PDB entry 4X66 | X-ray diffraction, 3.45 A resolution | chains A and P of the 23 polymer chains in the assembly

# Chain A
Molecule: 16S rRNA
Organism: Thermus thermophilus HB8
Sequence (1522 nucleotides; each row starts with the number of its first residue; note: 42 numbers in that range are skipped by the numbering (no residue carries them; nothing is unmodelled there); a row labelled like 190A-190L holds insertion residues (190A, then the next letters in order); numbering starts at 0):
     0 UUUGUUGGAG AGUUUGAUCC UGGCUCAGGG UGAACGCUGG CGGCGUGCCU AAGACAUGCA
    60 AGUCGUGCGG G
    73 CCGCGGGGUU UU
    88 ACUCCG
    95 UGGUC
   101 AGCGGCGGAC GGGUGAGUAA CGCGUGGGU
  129A G
   130 ACCUACCCGG AAGAGGGGGA CAACCCGGGG AAACUCGGGC UAAUCCCCCA UGUGGACCCG
   190 C
190A-190L CCCUUGGGGUGU
   191 GUCCAAAGGG CUUU
   216 GCCCGCUUCC GGAUGGGCCC GCGUCCCAUC AGCUAGUUGG UGGGGUAAUG GCCCACCAAG
   276 GCGACGACGG GUAGCCGGUC UGAGAGGAUG GCCGGCCACA GGGGCACUGA GACACGGGCC
   336 CCACUCCUAC GGGAGGCAGC AGUUAGGAAU CUUCCGCAAU GGGCGCAAGC CUGACGGAGC
   396 GACGCCGCUU GGAGGAAGAA GCCCUUCGGG GUGUAAACUC CUGAA
   442 CCCGGGACGA AACCCCCGAC GA
   474 GGGGACUGAC GGUACCGGG
   494 GUAAUAGCGC CGGCCAACUC CGUGCCAGCA GCCGCGGUAA UACGGAGGGC GCGAGCGUUA
   554 CCCGGAUUCA CUGGGCGUAA AGGGCGUGUA GGCGGCCUGG GGCGUCCCAU GUGAAAGACC
   614 ACGGCUCAAC CGUGGGGGAG CGUGGGAUAC GCUCAGGCUA GACGGUGGGA GAGGGUGGUG
   674 GAAUUCCCGG AGUAGCGGUG AAAUGCGCAG AUACCGGGAG GAACGCCGAU GGCGAAGGCA
   734 GCCACCUGGU CCACCCGUGA CGCUGAGGCG CGAAAGCGUG GGGAGCAAAC CGGAUUAGAU
   794 ACCCGGGUAG UCCACGCCCU AAACGAUGCG CGCUAGGUCU CUGGGUCU
   848 CCUGGGGGCC GAAGCUAACG CGUUAAGCGC GCCGCCUGGG GAGUACGGCC GCAAGGCUGA
   908 AACUCAAAGG AAUUGACGGG GGCCCGCACA AGCGGUGGAG CAUGUGGUUU AAUUCGAAGX
   968 AACGCGAAGA ACCUUACCAG GCCUUGACAU GCUAGG
 1003A G
  1004 AACCCGGGUG AAAGCCUGGG GUGCCCC
1030A-1030D GCGA
  1031 GGGGAGCCCU AGCACAGGUG CUGCAUGGCC GUCGUCAGCU CGUGCCGUGA GGUGUUGGGU
  1091 UAAGUCCCGC AACGAGCGCA ACCCCCGCCG UUAGUUGCCA GCGGUUCGGC CGGGCACUCU
  1151 AACGGGACUG CCCGCGAAA
  1171 GCGGGAGGAA GGAGGGGACG ACGUCUGGUC AGCAUGGCCC UUACGGCCUG GGCGACACAC
  1231 GUGCUACAAU GCCCACUACA AAGCGAUGCC ACCCGGCAAC GGGGAGCUAA UCGCAAAAAG
  1291 GUGGGCCCAG UUCGGAUUGG GGUCUGCAAC CCGACCCCAU GAAGCCGGAA UCGCUAGUAA
  1351 UCGCGGAUCA G
 1361A C
  1362 CAUGCCGCGG UGAAUACGUU CCCGGGCCUU GUACACACXG CCXGUXACGC CAUGGGAGCG
  1422 GGCUCUACCC GAAGUCGCCG GG
  1446 AGCCUACGGG
  1459 CAGGCGCCGA GGGUAGGGCC CGUGACUGGG GCGAAGUCGU AACAAGGUAG CUGUACCGGA
  1519 AGGUGCGGCU GGAUCCACUC CUUUCU
Disordered / not traced: 0-4, 1534-1538
Modified positions: PSU (pseudouridine-5'-monophosphate) at position 516, 7MG (7N-methyl-8-hydroguanosine-5'-monophosphate) at position 527, M2G (N2-dimethylguanosine-5'-monophosphate) at position 966, 5MC (5-methylcytidine-5'-monophosphate) at position 967, 2MG (2N-methylguanosine-5'-monophosphate) at position 1207, 5MC (5-methylcytidine-5'-monophosphate) at position 1400, 4OC (4n,o2'-methylcytidine-5'-monophosphate) at position 1402, 5MC (5-methylcytidine-5'-monophosphate) at position 1404, 5MC (5-methylcytidine-5'-monophosphate) at position 1407, UR3 (3-methyluridine-5'-monophoshate) at position 1498, MA6 (6N-dimethyladenosine-5'-monophoshate) at position 1518, MA6 (6N-dimethyladenosine-5'-monophoshate) at position 1519, PSU (pseudouridine-5'-monophosphate) at position 1540, PSU (pseudouridine-5'-monophosphate) at position 1541
Sequence notes: conflict C1534 (A132811 in 55771382), A1535 (C132812 in 55771382)
Metal / ion sites: Mg2+ site 1: U5, G6 (shared with 1 residue of chain D); Mg2+ site 2: U12, G22; K+ site 1 near U14 (its only coordinating residue here); Mg2+ site 3 near G21 (its only coordinating residue here); Mg2+ site 4 near G28 (its only coordinating residue here); Mg2+ site 5 near U37 (its only coordinating residue here); Mg2+ site 6: G46, G394; Mg2+ site 7 near C48 (its only coordinating residue here); Mg2+ site 8 near A53 (its only coordinating residue here); Mg2+ site 9: G61, U62; Mg2+ site 10: G70, U98; Mg2+ site 11: U83, C1543; 97 more Mg2+ sites not listed; 14 more K+ sites not listed
Residues lining bound ligands:
  - paromomycin (PAR), molecule 1: G31, C47, C48, A50, A51, G52, A53, G113, U114, G115, A353, C355, A356, U358, U359, A360, G361, U365, C366
  - paromomycin (PAR), molecule 2: G567, G568, C569, G570, G575, G821, C862, U863, G874, C875, C879
  - paromomycin (PAR), molecule 3: G610, A611, C613, A614, A622, C623, C624, G625, U626
  - paromomycin (PAR), molecule 4: G661, G662, A663, G664, A665, G666, G667, U740, G741, G742, U743
  - paromomycin (PAR), molecule 5: U669, G670, G671, U672, G673, G714, A715, A716, C717, C805, C806
  - paromomycin (PAR), molecule 6: 5MC_1404, G1405, U1406, 5MC_1407, A1408, C1409, G1489, C1490, G1491, A1492, A1493, G1494, U1495, C1496

# Chain P
Name: 30S ribosomal protein S16
Organism: Thermus thermophilus (strain HB8 / ATCC 27634 / DSM 579)
Reference sequence: Q5SJH3 (RS16_THET8); residue numbers follow UniProt; this construct covers 1-84
Amino-acid sequence (84 residues; each row starts with the number of its first residue):
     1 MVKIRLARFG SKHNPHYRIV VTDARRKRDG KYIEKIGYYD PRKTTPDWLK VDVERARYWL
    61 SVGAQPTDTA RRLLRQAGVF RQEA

# How chain A and chain P interact
Pairs across the interface - 88 pairs, chain A then chain P:
  C43(A) - Lys12(P)  phosphate contact
  C43(A) - His13(P)  phosphate contact
  G44(A) - Ser11(P)  phosphate contact
  G44(A) - Lys12(P)  salt bridge to the phosphate
  C110(A) - Arg25(P)  hydrogen bond to the sugar
  G111(A) - Arg25(P)  sugar contact
  G112(A) - Lys27(P)  phosphate contact
  A134(A) - Met1(P)  base contact
  A134(A) - Arg25(P)  base contact
  C135(A) - Met1(P)  hydrogen bond to the base
  C136(A) - Met1(P)  sugar contact
  C136(A) - Gly63(P)  hydrogen bond to the sugar
  C136(A) - Gln65(P)  hydrogen bond to the phosphate
  C137(A) - Ser61(P)  hydrogen bond to the sugar
  C137(A) - Gly63(P)  sugar contact
  G227(A) - Val62(P)  hydrogen bond to the base
  A228(A) - Val2(P)  sugar contact
  A228(A) - Tyr58(P)  sugar contact
  A228(A) - Trp59(P)  sugar contact
  A228(A) - Val62(P)  sugar contact
  U229(A) - Asp23(P)  hydrogen bond to the sugar
  U229(A) - Ile33(P)  sugar contact
  U229(A) - Trp59(P)  phosphate contact
  G230(A) - Arg25(P)  sugar contact
  G309(A) - Lys27(P)  phosphate contact
  G309(A) - Gly30(P)  phosphate contact
  G310(A) - Arg26(P)  phosphate contact
  G310(A) - Lys27(P)  salt bridge to the phosphate
  G310(A) - Gly30(P)  phosphate contact
  G310(A) - Lys31(P)  hydrogen bond to the sugar
  C311(A) - Arg26(P)  salt bridge to the phosphate
  A374(A) - Tyr17(P)  hydrogen bond to the sugar
  U375(A) - Leu6(P)  hydrogen bond to the sugar
  U375(A) - Tyr17(P)  sugar contact
  U375(A) - Arg28(P)  hydrogen bond to the base
  U375(A) - Thr69(P)  hydrogen bond to the phosphate
  G376(A) - Arg5(P)  hydrogen bond to the phosphate
  G376(A) - Leu6(P)  hydrogen bond to the phosphate
  G376(A) - Arg28(P)  sugar contact
  G376(A) - Thr67(P)  hydrogen bond to the phosphate
  G377(A) - Lys3(P)  salt bridge to the phosphate
  G377(A) - Arg5(P)  salt bridge to the phosphate
  G377(A) - Ala24(P)  sugar contact
  C390(A) - Arg28(P)  hydrogen bond to the phosphate
  G391(A) - Arg8(P)  phosphate contact
  G391(A) - Arg28(P)  salt bridge to the phosphate
  G392(A) - Arg8(P)  salt bridge to the phosphate
  G392(A) - Lys12(P)  phosphate contact
  G392(A) - His13(P)  salt bridge to the phosphate
  A393(A) - Lys12(P)  salt bridge to the phosphate
  A393(A) - His13(P)  salt bridge to the phosphate
  C449(A) - Arg42(P)  hydrogen bond to the base
  G450(A) - Pro15(P)  sugar contact
  G450(A) - Pro41(P)  sugar contact
  G450(A) - Lys43(P)  salt bridge to the phosphate
  A452(A) - Lys43(P)  salt bridge to the phosphate
  A452(A) - Arg72(P)  hydrogen bond to the phosphate
  A453(A) - Asp68(P)  hydrogen bond to the sugar
  A453(A) - Arg72(P)  sugar contact
  C454(A) - Asp68(P)  sugar contact
  G462(A) - Gln82(P)  base contact
  A463(A) - Arg75(P)  salt bridge to the phosphate
  A463(A) - Phe80(P)  sugar contact
  A463(A) - Arg81(P)  sugar contact
  A463(A) - Gln82(P)  hydrogen bond to the sugar
  A463(A) - Glu83(P)  hydrogen bond to the sugar
  G474(A) - Arg75(P)  salt bridge to the phosphate
  G474(A) - Arg81(P)  salt bridge to the phosphate
  G474(A) - Glu83(P)  sugar contact
  A607(A) - Lys31(P)  base contact
  A608(A) - Arg18(P)  hydrogen bond to the phosphate
  A608(A) - Tyr32(P)  hydrogen bond to the sugar
  A609(A) - Arg18(P)  salt bridge to the phosphate
  G617(A) - Asn14(P)  base contact
  G617(A) - Thr44(P)  sugar contact
  C623(A) - Ser11(P)  sugar contact
  C624(A) - Phe9(P)  phosphate contact
  C624(A) - Gly10(P)  phosphate contact
  C624(A) - Ser11(P)  sugar contact
  C624(A) - Asn14(P)  sugar contact
  C624(A) - His16(P)  sugar contact
  G625(A) - Phe9(P)  phosphate contact
  G625(A) - Gly10(P)  phosphate contact
  G625(A) - His16(P)  sugar contact
  U626(A) - Arg18(P)  salt bridge to the phosphate
  U626(A) - Tyr38(P)  sugar contact
  G627(A) - Lys35(P)  salt bridge to the phosphate
  G627(A) - Lys50(P)  salt bridge to the phosphate
Also at the interface, not in a pair above, chain A (48 interface residues in all): G231, A325, G378, A451, G475, C483, G616
Also at the interface, not in a pair above, chain P (51 interface residues in all): Asp29, Tyr39, Thr45

# Summary
48 residues of chain A and 51 residues of chain P are in contact; the contacts include 23 hydrogen bonds and
19 salt bridges. Polar pairs include C135(A)-Met1(P), G227(A)-Val62(P) and U375(A)-Arg28(P). Ligands of chain
A: 6 copies of paromomycin.
Here chain A is 16S rRNA (Thermus thermophilus HB8) and chain P is 30S ribosomal protein S16 (Thermus
thermophilus (strain HB8 / ATCC 27634 / DSM 579)). Entry 4X66 (Crystal Structure of 30S ribosomal subunit from
Thermus thermophilus) was determined by X-ray diffraction, deposited together with 4X62, 4X64 and 4X65.
